Entry 6YPU (electron microscopy, 2.90 A resolution); this record covers chains 2 and q of the 15 polymer chains in the assembly.

== Chain 2 ==
Molecule: 16S ribosomal RNA
From: Acinetobacter baumannii (strain ATCC 19606 / DSM 30007 / CIP 70.34 / JCM 6841 / NBRC 109757 / NCIMB 12457 / NCTC 12156 / 81)
Sequence (1544 nucleotides; row label = number of the first residue in the row):
     1 UUUAACUGAAGAGUUUGAUCAUGGCUCAGAUUGAACGCUGGCGGCAGGCU
    51 UAACACAUGCAAGUCGAGCGGGGGAAGGUAGCUUGCUACCGGACCUAGCG
   101 GCGGACGGGUGAGUAAUGCUUAGGAAUCUGCCUAUUAGUGGGGGACAACA
   151 UCUCGAAAGGGAUGCUAAUACCGCAUACGUCCUACGGGAGAAAGCAGGGG
   201 AUCUUCGGACCUUGCGCUAAUAGAUGAGCCUAAGUCGGAUUAGCUAGUUG
   251 GUGGGGUAAAGGCCUACCAAGGCGACGAUCUGUAGCGGGUCUGAGAGGAU
   301 GAUCCGCCACACUGGGACUGAGACACGGCCCAGACUCCUACGGGAGGCAG
   351 CAGUGGGGAAUAUUGGACAAUGGGGGGAACCCUGAUCCAGCCAUGCCGCG
   401 UGUGUGAAGAAGGCCUUAUGGUUGUAAAGCACUUUAAGCGAGGAGGAGGC
   451 UACUUUAGUUAAUACCUAGAGAUAGUGGACGUUACUCGCAGAAUAAGCAC
   501 CGGCUAACUCUGUGCCAGCAGCCGCGGUAAUACAGAGGGUGCGAGCGUUA
   551 AUCGGAUUUACUGGGCGUAAAGCGUGCGUAGGCGGCUUAUUAAGUCGGAU
   601 GUGAAAUCCCCGAGCUUAACUUGGGAAUUGCAUUCGAUACUGGUGAGCUA
   651 GAGUAUGGGAGAGGAUGGUAGAAUUCCAGGUGUAGCGGUGAAAUGCGUAG
   701 AGAUCUGGAGGAAUACCGAUGGCGAAGGCAGCCAUCUGGCCUAAUACUGA
   751 CGCUGAGGUACGAAAGCAUGGGGAGCAAACAGGAUUAGAUACCCUGGUAG
   801 UCCAUGCCGUAAACGAUGUCUACUAGCCGUUGGGGCCUUUGAGGCUUUAG
   851 UGGCGCAGCUAACGCGAUAAGUAGACCGCCUGGGGAGUACGGUCGCAAGA
   901 CUAAAACUCAAAUGAAUUGACGGGGGCCCGCACAAGCGGUGGAGCAUGUG
   951 GUUUAAUUCGAUGCAACGCGAAGAACCUUACCUGGCCUUGACAUACUAGA
  1001 AACUUUCCAGAGAUGGAUUGGUGCCUUCGGGAAUCUAGAUACAGGUGCUG
  1051 CAUGGCUGUCGUCAGCUCGUGUCGUGAGAUGUUGGGUUAAGUCCCGCAAC
  1101 GAGCGCAACCCUUUUCCUUACUUGCCAGCAUUUCGGAUGGGAACUUUAAG
  1151 GAUACUGCCAGUGACAAACUGGAGGAAGGCGGGGACGACGUCAAGUCAUC
  1201 AUGGCCCUUACGGCCAGGGCUACACACGUGCUACAAUGGUCGGUACAAAG
  1251 GGUUGCUACACAGCGAUGUGAUGCUAAUCUCAAAAAGCCGAUCGUAGUCC
  1301 GGAUUGGAGUCUGCAACUCGACUCCAUGAAGUCGGAAUCGCUAGUAAUCG
  1351 CGGAUCAGAAUGCCGCGGUGAAUACGUUCCCGGGCCUUGUACACACCGCC
  1401 CGUCACACCAUGGGAGUUUGUUGCACCAGAAGUAGCUAGCCUAACUGCAA
  1451 AGAGGGCGGUUACCACGGUGUGGCCGAUGACUGGGGUGAAGUCGUAACAA
  1501 GGUAGCCGUAGGGGAACCUGCGGCUGGAUCACCUCCUUAACGAA
Not modelled in the structure: 1-2, 78-89, 200-209, 838-842, 924-1544
Metal / ion sites: Mg2+ site 1 near G23 (its only coordinating residue here); Mg2+ site 2: U64, G101 (shared with 1 residue of chain u); Mg2+ site 3 near U96 (its only coordinating residue here); Mg2+ site 4: A112, G113, G285; Mg2+ site 5 near G113 (its only coordinating residue here); Mg2+ site 6: G141, A193; Mg2+ site 7: A170, C171; Mg2+ site 8 near A191 (its only coordinating residue here); Mg2+ site 9 near U252 (its only coordinating residue here); Mg2+ site 10: G253, U265; Mg2+ site 11: G277, A278, U279; Mg2+ site 12: G295, G555; 20 more Mg2+ sites not listed
From the paper describing this entry:
  - conformationally variable residues (side-chain flip): A1489, A1490

== Chain q ==
Molecule: 30S ribosomal protein S16
From: Acinetobacter baumannii (strain ATCC 19606 / DSM 30007 / CIP 70.34 / JCM 6841 / NBRC 109757 / NCIMB 12457 / NCTC 12156 / 81)
UniProt: D0CCR5 (D0CCR5_ACIB2); numbering as in UniProt (aligned over 1-83)
Amino-acid sequence (83 residues; row label = number of the first residue in the row):
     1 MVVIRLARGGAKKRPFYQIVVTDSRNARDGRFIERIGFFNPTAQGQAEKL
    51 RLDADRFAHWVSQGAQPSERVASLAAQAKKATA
Not modelled in the structure: 81-83

== How chain 2 and chain q interact ==
Residue-residue contacts - 67 pairs, chain 2 then chain q:
  C45(2) / Lys-12(q)  phosphate contact
  A46(2) / Lys-12(q)  hydrogen bond to the phosphate
  C106(2) / Arg-25(q)  hydrogen bond to the sugar
  G107(2) / Arg-25(q)  sugar contact
  G130(2) / Arg-25(q)  hydrogen bond to the base
  C131(2) / Met-1(q)  base contact
  C132(2) / Met-1(q)  sugar contact
  C132(2) / Gly-64(q)  hydrogen bond to the sugar
  C132(2) / Gln-66(q)  hydrogen bond to the sugar
  U133(2) / Ser-62(q)  sugar contact
  U133(2) / Gly-64(q)  sugar contact
  G223(2) / Gln-63(q)  hydrogen bond to the base
  A224(2) / Val-2(q)  sugar contact
  A224(2) / Trp-60(q)  sugar contact
  A224(2) / Gln-63(q)  sugar contact
  U225(2) / Val-2(q)  sugar contact
  U225(2) / Asp-23(q)  sugar contact
  U225(2) / Ile-33(q)  sugar contact
  U225(2) / Trp-60(q)  phosphate contact
  G226(2) / Asp-23(q)  sugar contact
  G226(2) / Arg-25(q)  sugar contact
  G226(2) / Arg-31(q)  salt bridge to the phosphate
  A227(2) / Arg-31(q)  salt bridge to the phosphate
  C305(2) / Asp-29(q)  sugar contact
  C305(2) / Gly-30(q)  phosphate contact
  G306(2) / Gly-30(q)  phosphate contact
  G306(2) / Arg-31(q)  hydrogen bond to the phosphate
  C307(2) / Arg-31(q)  salt bridge to the phosphate
  A370(2) / Tyr-17(q)  sugar contact
  A370(2) / Arg-70(q)  hydrogen bond to the phosphate
  U371(2) / Leu-6(q)  hydrogen bond to the sugar
  U371(2) / Tyr-17(q)  sugar contact
  U371(2) / Arg-28(q)  hydrogen bond to the base
  U371(2) / Arg-70(q)  salt bridge to the phosphate
  G372(2) / Arg-5(q)  hydrogen bond to the phosphate
  G372(2) / Leu-6(q)  hydrogen bond to the phosphate
  G372(2) / Arg-28(q)  sugar contact
  G372(2) / Ser-68(q)  hydrogen bond to the phosphate
  G373(2) / Arg-5(q)  salt bridge to the phosphate
  G373(2) / Ser-24(q)  sugar contact
  U386(2) / Arg-28(q)  hydrogen bond to the sugar
  C387(2) / Arg-8(q)  phosphate contact
  C387(2) / Arg-28(q)  salt bridge to the phosphate
  C388(2) / Arg-8(q)  salt bridge to the phosphate
  C388(2) / Lys-12(q)  phosphate contact
  C388(2) / Lys-13(q)  hydrogen bond to the phosphate
  A389(2) / Lys-12(q)  salt bridge to the phosphate
  A389(2) / Lys-13(q)  salt bridge to the phosphate
  A447(2) / Arg-70(q)  salt bridge to the phosphate
  G448(2) / Arg-70(q)  sugar contact
  G448(2) / Ser-73(q)  hydrogen bond to the sugar
  C480(2) / Lys-13(q)  base contact
  A613(2) / Gln-46(q)  phosphate contact
  A613(2) / Ala-47(q)  sugar contact
  G614(2) / Arg-14(q)  hydrogen bond to the sugar
  G614(2) / Gln-44(q)  phosphate contact
  G614(2) / Gln-46(q)  hydrogen bond to the phosphate
  C615(2) / Arg-14(q)  sugar contact
  C615(2) / Gln-44(q)  phosphate contact
  U621(2) / Gly-10(q)  sugar contact
  U622(2) / Gly-9(q)  phosphate contact
  U622(2) / Phe-16(q)  phosphate contact
  G623(2) / Gln-18(q)  phosphate contact
  G623(2) / Arg-35(q)  salt bridge to the phosphate
  G623(2) / Arg-51(q)  sugar contact
  G624(2) / Arg-35(q)  salt bridge to the phosphate
  G624(2) / Arg-51(q)  salt bridge to the phosphate
Other interface residues (no listed pair), chain 2 (40 interface residues in all): G108, G374, G446, G449, A605, C620
Other interface residues (no listed pair), chain q (41 interface residues in all): Val-3, Ala-11, Pro-15, Ala-27, Phe-32, Phe-38, Gly-45

== In short ==
The interface between chain 2 and chain q involves 40 residues on one side and 41 on the other, with 18
hydrogen bonds and 13 salt bridges. Polar contacts include G130(2)/Arg-25(q), G223(2)/Gln-63(q) and
U371(2)/Arg-28(q). U64(2) and G101(2) form the Mg2+ site 2. The paper reports conformational variability at
A1489(2) and A1490(2).
Here chain 2 is 16S ribosomal RNA and chain q is 30S ribosomal protein S16, both from Acinetobacter baumannii
(strain ATCC 19606 / DSM 30007 / CIP 70.34 / JCM 6841 / NBRC 109757 / NCIMB 12457 / NCTC 12156 / 81). Entry
6YPU (Acinetobacter baumannii ribosome-amikacin complex - 30S subunit body) was determined by electron
microscopy, deposited together with 6YS5, 6YT9 and 6YTF.
